Entry 4RHV (X-ray diffraction, 3.00 A resolution); this record covers chains 1 and 4 of the 4 polymer chains in the assembly.

# Chain 1
Name: Human rhinovirus 14 coat protein (subunit VP1)
Source organism: Human rhinovirus 14
UniProtKB: P03303 (POLG_HRV14); residues 1-289 here correspond to UniProt positions 567-855 (UniProt number = residue number + 566)
Chain sequence (289 residues; each row starts with the number of its first residue):
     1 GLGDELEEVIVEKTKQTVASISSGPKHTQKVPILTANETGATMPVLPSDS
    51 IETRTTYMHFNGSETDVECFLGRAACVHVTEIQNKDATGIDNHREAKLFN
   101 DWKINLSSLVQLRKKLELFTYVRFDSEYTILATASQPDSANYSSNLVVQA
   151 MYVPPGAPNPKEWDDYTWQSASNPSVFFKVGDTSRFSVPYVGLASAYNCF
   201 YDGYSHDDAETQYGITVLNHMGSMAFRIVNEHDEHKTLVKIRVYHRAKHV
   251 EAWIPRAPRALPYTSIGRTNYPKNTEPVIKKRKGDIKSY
Unresolved in the structure: 1-16

# Chain 4
Name: Human rhinovirus 14 coat protein (subunit VP4)
Source organism: Human rhinovirus 14
UniProtKB: P03303 (POLG_HRV14); numbering as in UniProt (aligned over 1-68)
Chain sequence (68 residues; each row starts with the number of its first residue):
     1 GAQVSTQKSGSHENQNILTNGSNQTFTVINYYKDAASTSSAGQSLSMDPS
    51 KFTEPVKDLMLKGAPALN
Unresolved in the structure: 1-28

# Interface between chain 1 and chain 4
Residue-residue contacts (41):
  K30(1) - G63(4)
  V31(1) - G63(4)
  P32(1) - K62(4)
  P32(1) - G63(4)
  T35(1) - A66(4)
  A36(1) - A66(4)
  A36(1) - L67(4)  hydrophobic
  T39(1) - V56(4)
  T39(1) - M60(4)
  A41(1) - T53(4)
  A41(1) - V56(4)  hydrophobic
  A41(1) - M60(4)  hydrophobic
  T42(1) - T53(4)  hydrogen bond (backbone-backbone)
  M43(1) - E54(4)
  M43(1) - M60(4)  hydrophobic
  P44(1) - E54(4)
  P44(1) - K62(4)
  D49(1) - K62(4)  salt bridge
  N61(1) - Q43(4)
  G62(1) - Q43(4)
  S63(1) - Q43(4)
  D66(1) - Q43(4)
  D66(1) - S44(4)  hydrogen bond (side chain-backbone)
  D66(1) - L45(4)
  E68(1) - S40(4)  hydrogen bond
  E68(1) - A41(4)  hydrogen bond (side chain-backbone)
  D125(1) - A36(4)
  S187(1) - A36(4)  hydrogen bond (side chain-backbone)
  S187(1) - S37(4)
  P189(1) - A36(4)  hydrophobic
  R246(1) - S40(4)  hydrogen bond
  A247(1) - S40(4)
  K248(1) - A36(4)  hydrogen bond (side chain-backbone)
  K248(1) - S37(4)  hydrogen bond (side chain-backbone)
  K248(1) - T38(4)  hydrogen bond (side chain-backbone)
  K248(1) - S40(4)
  H249(1) - A35(4)
  H249(1) - T38(4)  hydrogen bond
  H249(1) - S39(4)  hydrogen bond (side chain-backbone)
  H249(1) - A41(4)
  P255(1) - F52(4)
Also at the interface, not in a pair above, chain 1 (27 interface residues in all): G40, L46, V188
Also at the interface, not in a pair above, chain 4 (22 interface residues in all): G42, M47, P55

# In short
The interface between chain 1 and chain 4 involves 27 residues on one side and 22 on the other, with 11
hydrogen bonds and 1 salt bridge. Polar pairs include D49(1)-K62(4), D66(1)-S44(4) and E68(1)-S40(4).
Chain 1 is Human rhinovirus 14 coat protein (subunit VP1) and chain 4 is Human rhinovirus 14 coat protein
(subunit VP4), both from Human rhinovirus 14; the structure, The use of molecular-replacement phases for the
refinement of the human rhinovirus 14 structure, was determined by X-ray diffraction.
